8Z82 - chains C and M of the 37 polymer chains in the assembly; structure by electron microscopy, 2.40 A resolution.

Chain C:
Name: Photosynthetic reaction center cytochrome c subunit
Organism: Halorhodospira halophila
Reference sequence: A1WXF5 (A1WXF5_HALHL); numbering as in UniProt (aligned over 1-362)
Chain sequence (362 residues; each row starts with the number of its first residue):
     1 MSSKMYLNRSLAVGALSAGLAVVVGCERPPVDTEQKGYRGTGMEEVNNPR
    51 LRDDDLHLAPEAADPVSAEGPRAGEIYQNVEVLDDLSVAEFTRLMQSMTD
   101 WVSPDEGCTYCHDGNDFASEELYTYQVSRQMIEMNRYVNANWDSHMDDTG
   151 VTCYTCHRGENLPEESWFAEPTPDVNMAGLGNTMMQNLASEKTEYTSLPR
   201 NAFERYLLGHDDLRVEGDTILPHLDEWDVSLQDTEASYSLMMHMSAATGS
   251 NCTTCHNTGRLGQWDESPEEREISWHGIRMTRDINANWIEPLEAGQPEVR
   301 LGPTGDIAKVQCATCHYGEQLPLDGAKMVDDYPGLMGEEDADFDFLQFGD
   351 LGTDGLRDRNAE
Not modelled in the structure: 1-25, 362
Covalently attached groups: heme c (HEC) linked to Cys111, Cys153, Cys156, Cys252, Cys255, Cys312, Cys315
Differences from the reference sequence: conflict Thr33 (Ser in A1WXF5), Asn47 (Thr in A1WXF5), Arg72 (Lys in A1WXF5), 23 further conflict positions vs the reference (A1WXF5) not listed
Metal / ion sites: heme c Fe (4 sites), coordinated by Met95, His112, Met131, His145, His157, Met241, His256, His316; Mg2+: Gln186, Glu235
Residues lining bound ligands:
  - heme c (HEC), molecule 1: Tyr77, Gln78, Asn79, Val80, Glu81, Val82, Leu83, Phe91, Met95, Gln96, Met98, Thr99, Val102, Ser103, Gly107, Cys108, Tyr110, His112, Phe117, Ala118, Tyr125, Ser128, Arg129, Ile132
  - heme c (HEC), molecule 2: Met98, Val102, Tyr110, Tyr123, Thr124, Val127, Ser128, Met131, Ile132, Met134, Asn135, Val151, Thr152, His157, Asn161, Leu162, Pro163, Ser166, Ile284, Ile289, Gln296, Arg300, Ala308, Lys309, Val310, Thr314, Leu335
  - heme c (HEC), molecule 3: His145, Met146, Thr149, Gly150, Val151, Leu207, Met244, Thr248, Glu270, Ile273, Ser274, Gly277, Ile278, Met280, Thr281, Ile284, Val310, Gln311, His316, Gln320, Leu321, Pro322, Gly325
  - heme c (HEC), molecule 4: Leu213, Arg214, Val215, Glu216, Tyr238, Met241, Met242, Met244, Ser245, Ser250, Asn251, His256, Leu261, Gly262, Trp264, Arg271, Ser274, Trp275, Ile278, Arg279

Chain M:
Name: Reaction center protein M chain
Organism: Halorhodospira halophila
Reference sequence: A0A2L1K3T5 (A0A2L1K3T5_HALHA); residue numbers follow UniProt; this construct covers 1-323
Chain sequence (323 residues; each row starts with the number of its first residue):
     1 MAEYQNIFTRVQVRGPTDPGVELPAADWPRTKGATHSWLLGKIGDAQVGP
    51 IYLGTTGVMSILFGIVSIVIIGMNMLASVDWSPLEFIRQFFWVALEPPPP
   101 EYGLSLPPLNDGGWWLIAGFTLTLSVLLWFARTYNRARALGLGTHVAWAF
   151 AAAIFLFLAIGFIWPVLMGSWAKSVPFGIFPHLDWTTAFSLRYGNLYYNP
   201 FHMLSIVFLFGSALLFAMHGATILAAGRYNAEREIEQITDRGTAAERSAL
   251 FWRWTMGFNATMESIHRWGYWFAILCVITGGIGILLTGTVVENWYLWGVH
   301 HGIAPEYPEFFTPAVDPAAGGTE
Not modelled in the structure: 1, 320-323
Differences from the reference sequence: conflict Ala34 (Ser in A0A2L1K3T5), Ile65 (Leu in A0A2L1K3T5), Val66 (Leu in A0A2L1K3T5), Leu84 (Ile in A0A2L1K3T5), Phe86 (Trp in A0A2L1K3T5), Val126 (Ile in A0A2L1K3T5), Phe130 (Trp in A0A2L1K3T5), Ala131 (Val in A0A2L1K3T5), Glu236 (Asp in A0A2L1K3T5)
Metal / ion sites: bacteriochlorophyll a Mg site 1 near His182 (its only coordinating residue here); bacteriochlorophyll a Mg site 2 near His202 (its only coordinating residue here); Fe ion: His219, Glu234, His266 (shared with 2 residues of chain L)
Residues lining bound ligands:
  - bacteriochlorophyll a (BCL), molecule 1: Thr55, Met59, Leu124, Leu128
  - bacteriochlorophyll a (BCL), molecule 2: Leu62, Ile65, Val66
  - bacteriochlorophyll a (BCL), molecule 3: Ile68, Phe90, Leu122, Phe157, Ile160, Val175, Ile179, His182, Leu183, Trp185, Thr186
  - bacteriochlorophyll a (BCL), molecule 4: Ile71, Leu122, Val126, Phe150, Ala153, Ile154, Leu156, Phe157, Ile160, Phe177, Trp185, Thr186, Thr187, Phe189, Ser190, Asn195, Leu196, Tyr197, His202, Ser205, Ile206, Leu209, Phe210, Cys276, Thr279, Gly280, Gly281, Gly283, Ile284
  - bacteriochlorophyll a (BCL), molecule 5: Thr186, Tyr197, His202, Phe210
  - bacteriochlorophyll a (BCL), molecule 6: Tyr197, His202, Met203, Ile206, Val207, Phe210, Gly211, Leu214, Phe272
  - bacteriopheophytin a (BPH), molecule 1: Ser60, Ile61, Gly64, Ile65, Ile68, Ser125, Val126, Trp129, Thr133, Val146, Ala149, Phe150, Ala153, Ala273, Ile274, Val277
  - bacteriopheophytin a (BPH), molecule 2: Phe210, Ala213, Leu214, Ala217, Met218, Trp252, Thr255, Met256
  - spirilloxanthin (CRT): Ile68, Val69, Ile71, Gly72, Met73, Met75, Leu76, Phe86, Phe90, Leu106, Trp115, Leu116, Gly119, Phe120, Thr123, Phe157, Leu158, Gly161, Phe162, Trp171, Ser174, Val175, Pro176, Phe177, Gly178, Ile179, His182
  - menaquinone 8 (MQ8): Leu214, Leu215, Met218, His219, Thr222, Ala245, Ser248, Ala249, Trp252, Met256, Phe258, Asn259, Ala260, Thr261, Met262, Ile265, Trp268, Phe272
  - Ubiquinone-8 (UQ8): Phe90, Phe91, Ile179

Interface between chain C and chain M:
Pairs across the interface (137; chain C residue first):
  Gln35(C) - Phe310(M)
  Lys36(C) - Phe310(M)
  Lys36(C) - Phe311(M)
  Gly37(C) - Phe310(M)
  Gly37(C) - Phe311(M)
  Tyr38(C) - Tyr307(M)  hydrophobic
  Tyr38(C) - Pro308(M)
  Tyr38(C) - Phe310(M)
  Thr41(C) - Tyr307(M)
  Met43(C) - Phe311(M)  hydrophobic
  Asn176(C) - Asn110(M)
  Met177(C) - Pro108(M)
  Met177(C) - Leu109(M)
  Met177(C) - Asn110(M)
  Met177(C) - Asp111(M)
  Ala178(C) - Leu109(M)
  Ala178(C) - Asn110(M)
  Gly179(C) - Asn110(M)
  Gly179(C) - Trp114(M)  hydrogen bond (backbone-side chain)
  Leu180(C) - Met73(M)  hydrophobic
  Leu180(C) - Asn74(M)
  Leu180(C) - Ala77(M)
  Leu180(C) - Asn110(M)  hydrogen bond (backbone-side chain)
  Leu180(C) - Trp114(M)
  Gly181(C) - Asn74(M)  hydrogen bond (backbone-side chain)
  Gly181(C) - Ala77(M)
  Gly181(C) - Ser78(M)
  Gly181(C) - Asn110(M)
  Asn182(C) - Asn110(M)  hydrogen bond (side chain-backbone)
  Asn182(C) - Asp111(M)
  Thr183(C) - Ser78(M)
  Met184(C) - Glu96(M)
  Met184(C) - Pro97(M)
  Met184(C) - Pro99(M)
  Met184(C) - Asp111(M)
  Gln186(C) - Glu96(M)  hydrogen bond
  Asn187(C) - Trp92(M)
  Asn187(C) - Val93(M)
  Asn187(C) - Ala94(M)
  Asn187(C) - Glu96(M)  hydrogen bond
  Asn187(C) - Pro181(M)
  Leu188(C) - Val79(M)  hydrophobic
  Leu188(C) - Gln89(M)
  Leu188(C) - Trp92(M)
  Ala189(C) - Gln89(M)  hydrogen bond (backbone-side chain)
  Ala189(C) - Trp92(M)
  Tyr195(C) - Trp92(M)  hydrogen bond (backbone-side chain)
  Thr196(C) - Trp92(M)
  Ser197(C) - Trp92(M)
  Ser197(C) - Phe180(M)
  Ser197(C) - Pro181(M)
  Ser197(C) - Asp184(M)  hydrogen bond
  Leu198(C) - Asp184(M)
  Val215(C) - Leu191(M)
  Val215(C) - Arg192(M)  hydrogen bond (backbone-side chain)
  Glu216(C) - Leu191(M)
  Glu216(C) - Arg192(M)
  Glu216(C) - Gly194(M)
  Glu216(C) - Asn293(M)
  Gly217(C) - Arg192(M)
  Gly217(C) - Glu292(M)
  Gly217(C) - Asn293(M)  hydrogen bond (backbone-side chain)
  Gly217(C) - Leu296(M)
  Asp218(C) - Leu296(M)
  Thr219(C) - Glu292(M)
  Thr219(C) - Asn293(M)  hydrogen bond (backbone-backbone)
  Thr219(C) - Leu296(M)
  Ile220(C) - Val291(M)
  Ile220(C) - Glu292(M)  hydrogen bond (backbone-backbone)
  Ile220(C) - Asn293(M)
  Ile220(C) - Leu296(M)
  Ile220(C) - Trp297(M)  hydrophobic
  Ile220(C) - His300(M)
  Leu221(C) - Val290(M)
  Leu221(C) - Glu292(M)
  Pro222(C) - Gly288(M)
  Pro222(C) - Thr289(M)
  Pro222(C) - Val290(M)
  Pro222(C) - Val291(M)
  Pro222(C) - Glu292(M)
  His223(C) - Glu292(M)
  Leu224(C) - Met168(M)  hydrophobic
  Leu224(C) - Gly288(M)
  Trp227(C) - Arg192(M)
  Trp227(C) - Glu292(M)
  Asp228(C) - Lys173(M)  salt bridge
  Asp228(C) - Arg192(M)
  Val229(C) - Arg192(M)  hydrogen bond (backbone-side chain)
  Ser230(C) - Pro100(M)
  Leu231(C) - Lys173(M)
  Leu231(C) - Trp185(M)
  Leu231(C) - Ala188(M)
  Leu231(C) - Phe189(M)  hydrophobic
  Leu231(C) - Arg192(M)
  Gln232(C) - Pro98(M)  hydrogen bond (side chain-backbone)
  Gln232(C) - Ala172(M)  hydrogen bond (side chain-backbone)
  Thr234(C) - Ala188(M)
  Thr234(C) - Arg192(M)
  Glu235(C) - Asp184(M)
  Glu235(C) - Trp185(M)  hydrogen bond (side chain-backbone)
  Glu235(C) - Ala188(M)
  Tyr238(C) - Thr187(M)
  Tyr238(C) - Leu191(M)  hydrophobic
  Asn257(C) - Tyr307(M)
  Gly259(C) - Asn195(M)  hydrogen bond (backbone-side chain)
  Gly259(C) - Tyr295(M)
  Arg260(C) - Tyr198(M)  hydrogen bond
  Arg260(C) - Tyr295(M)
  Arg260(C) - Pro305(M)  hydrogen bond (side chain-backbone)
  Arg260(C) - Tyr307(M)
  Leu261(C) - Leu191(M)  hydrophobic
  Gln263(C) - Tyr295(M)
  Gln263(C) - Leu296(M)
  Trp264(C) - Ala314(M)  hydrogen bond (backbone-backbone)
  Trp264(C) - Val315(M)
  Trp264(C) - Asp316(M)
  Trp264(C) - Pro317(M)
  Asp265(C) - Pro313(M)
  Asp265(C) - Ala314(M)
  Glu266(C) - Tyr295(M)  hydrogen bond
  Glu266(C) - Phe311(M)
  Ser267(C) - Phe311(M)
  Ser267(C) - Thr312(M)
  Ser267(C) - Pro313(M)
  Ser267(C) - Ala314(M)  hydrogen bond (backbone-backbone)
  Pro268(C) - Phe311(M)  hydrophobic
  Pro268(C) - Thr312(M)
  Pro268(C) - Ala314(M)
  Glu269(C) - Thr312(M)  hydrogen bond (backbone-backbone)
  Glu272(C) - Ala314(M)
  Glu272(C) - Val315(M)  hydrogen bond (side chain-backbone)
  Trp275(C) - Asp316(M)
  Trp275(C) - Pro317(M)  hydrophobic
  Trp275(C) - Ala318(M)  hydrophobic
  His276(C) - Pro317(M)
  Leu346(C) - Pro317(M)
  Leu346(C) - Ala318(M)  hydrophobic
Other interface residues (no listed pair), chain C (62 interface residues in all): Val175, Thr258, Arg271, Phe345, Asp350
Other interface residues (no listed pair), chain M (60 interface residues in all): Gly112, Trp164, Tyr193, Ala304

In short:
62 residues of chain C and 60 residues of chain M are in contact; the contacts include 25 hydrogen bonds and 1
salt bridge. Among the polar pairs are Asp228(C)-Lys173(M), Gly179(C)-Trp114(M) and Leu180(C)-Asn110(M).
Chain C is Photosynthetic reaction center cytochrome c subunit and chain M is Reaction center protein M chain,
both from Halorhodospira halophila; the structure, Photosynthetic LH1-RC-HiPIP complex from the purple
bacterium Halorhodospira halophila, was determined by electron microscopy together with 8Z83 from the same
study.
